PDB entry 8YIV | X-ray diffraction, 2.10 A resolution | chains C and E of the 5 polymer chains in the assembly

[Chain C]
Name: Ile-leu-asp-thr-ala-gly-lys-glu-glu-tyr
Sequence (10 residues; numbered 1 to 10; the number before each row is that of its first residue):
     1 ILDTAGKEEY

[Chain E]
Name: TCR beta
Organism: Homo sapiens
Sequence (247 residues; row label = number of the first residue in the row; numbering starts at 0):
     0 MEAQVTQNPR YLITVTGKKL TVTCSQNMNH EYMSWYRQDP GLGLRQIYYS MNVEVTDKGD
    60 VPEGYKVSRK EKRNFPLILE SPSPNQTSLY FCASSLVSTP LPKETQYFGP GTRLLVLEDL
   120 KNVFPPEVAV FEPSEAEISH TQKATLVCLA TGFYPDHVEL SWWVNGKEVH SGVCTDPQPL
   180 KEQPALNDSR YALSSRLRVS ATFWQNPRNH FRCQVQFYGL SENDEWTQDR AKPVTQIVSA
   240 EAWGRAD
Disulfides: Cys-23/Cys-91, Cys-147/Cys-212

[Interface between chain C and chain E]
Pairs across the interface (10; chain C residue first):
  Thr-4(C) with Thr-98(E)
  Gly-6(C) with Glu-30(E); Val-96(E)
  Lys-7(C) with Glu-30(E), hydrogen bond (backbone-side chain); Leu-95(E); Val-96(E); Leu-100(E); Glu-103(E), salt bridge
  Glu-9(C) with Asn-51(E), hydrogen bond; Lys-71(E), salt bridge
Interface residues without a listed pair, chain C (6 interface residues in all): Ala-5, Glu-8
Interface residues without a listed pair, chain E (10 interface residues in all): Met-50, Ser-97
The authors on this interface:
  - residue pairs: Glu-103(E)/Lys-7(C) (salt bridge)

[In short]
6 residues of chain C and 10 residues of chain E are in contact; the contacts include 2 hydrogen bonds and 2
salt bridges. Among the polar pairs are Lys-7(C)/Glu-103(E), Glu-9(C)/Lys-71(E) and Lys-7(C)/Glu-30(E). The
authors report a salt bridge between Glu-103(E) and Lys-7(C).
Chain C is Ile-leu-asp-thr-ala-gly-lys-glu-glu-tyr and chain E is TCR beta (Homo sapiens); the structure,
N17.1.2 recognition of NRAS neoantigens, was determined by X-ray diffraction (same publication as 8YJ2 and
8YJ3).
